Entry 8JPG (electron microscopy, 6.76 A resolution (low resolution: residue-level contacts below are approximate; hydrogen-bond / salt-bridge calls are withheld)); this record covers chains B and E of the 8 polymer chains in the assembly.

[Chain B (and E)]
Protein: Protein ERGIC-53
From: Homo sapiens
Notes: chain E of this document is another copy of the same molecule, construct and numbering; everything in this record applies to it too
Reference sequence: P49257 (LMAN1_HUMAN); numbering as in UniProt (aligned over 1-510)
Chain sequence (522 residues; row label = number of the first residue in the row):
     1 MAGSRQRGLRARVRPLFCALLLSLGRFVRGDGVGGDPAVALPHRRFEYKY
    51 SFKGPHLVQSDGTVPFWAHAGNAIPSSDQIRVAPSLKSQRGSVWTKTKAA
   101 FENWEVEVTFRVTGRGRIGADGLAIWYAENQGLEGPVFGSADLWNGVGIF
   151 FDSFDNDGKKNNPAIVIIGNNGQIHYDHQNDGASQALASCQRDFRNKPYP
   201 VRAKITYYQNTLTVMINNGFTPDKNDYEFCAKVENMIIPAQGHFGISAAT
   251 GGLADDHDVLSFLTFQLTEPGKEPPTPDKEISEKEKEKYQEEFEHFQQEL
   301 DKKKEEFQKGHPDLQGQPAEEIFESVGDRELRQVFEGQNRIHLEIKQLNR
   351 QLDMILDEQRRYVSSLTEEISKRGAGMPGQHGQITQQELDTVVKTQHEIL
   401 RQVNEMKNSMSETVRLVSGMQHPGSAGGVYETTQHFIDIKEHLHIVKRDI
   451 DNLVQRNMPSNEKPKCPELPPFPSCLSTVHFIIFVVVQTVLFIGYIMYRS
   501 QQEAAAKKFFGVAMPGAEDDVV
Unresolved in the structure: 1-41, 313-323, 511-522 (chain E: 1-41, 511-522)
Differences from the reference sequence: expression tag (511-522)
Disulfides: Cys190-Cys230
Metal / ion sites: Ca2+ site 1: Asp152, Asn156, Asn162, Asp181; Ca2+ site 2: Asp155, Asp157, Asn161, Asn162, Asp181
Curated features (UniProtKB/Swiss-Prot):
  - region: Arg499 to Phe510 (Mediates interaction with RAB3GAP1, RAB3GAP2 and UBXN6)
  - motif: Phe509, Phe510 (ER export motif)
  - binding site (a carbohydrate): Ser88, Asp121, Asn156, His178, Gly251 to Leu253
  - binding site (Ca(2+)): Asp152, Phe154, Asn156, Asp181
  - site: Gln501 (Required for ER export)
  - modified residue: Ser425 (Phosphoserine)
  - natural variant: Trp67 (W67S: In F5F8D1)

[Interface between chain B and chain E]
Inter-chain disulfides: Cys475(B)-Cys475(E)
Residue-residue contacts (89; chain B residue first):
  Val326(B) with Asp328(E)
  Gly327(B) with Asp328(E)
  Glu330(B) with Asp328(E); Leu331(E); Arg332(E)
  Leu331(B) with Leu331(E)
  Val334(B) with Leu331(E)
  Arg340(B) with Phe335(E); Gln338(E); His342(E)
  Ile341(B) with Gln338(E)
  Glu344(B) with His342(E)
  Ile355(B) with Leu356(E)
  Tyr362(B) with Gln359(E); Arg360(E); Val363(E)
  Leu366(B) with Val363(E); Thr367(E)
  Ile370(B) with Ile370(E)
  Arg373(B) with Ile370(E); Ser371(E)
  Ile384(B) with Ile384(E); Gln386(E)
  Glu388(B) with Gln386(E)
  Val392(B) with Leu389(E); Val393(E)
  Thr395(B) with His397(E)
  Gln396(B) with Gln396(E)
  Glu398(B) with Leu400(E)
  Ile399(B) with Gln396(E); Leu400(E)
  Gln402(B) with Leu400(E); Val403(E); Asn404(E)
  Val403(B) with Val403(E)
  Glu405(B) with Lys407(E)
  Met406(B) with Val403(E); Met406(E); Lys407(E)
  Ser409(B) with Met410(E)
  Met410(B) with Met410(E)
  Thr413(B) with Met410(E); Thr413(E); Val414(E)
  Leu416(B) with Val414(E); Val417(E); Ser418(E); Gln421(E)
  Val417(B) with Val417(E)
  Met420(B) with Val417(E); Met420(E)
  Thr432(B) with Val429(E); Thr432(E); Phe436(E)
  His435(B) with Thr433(E); Phe436(E)
  Phe436(B) with Phe436(E)
  Asp438(B) with Lys440(E)
  Ile439(B) with Phe436(E); Ile439(E)
  His442(B) with Lys440(E); Leu443(E)
  Leu443(B) with Leu443(E)
  Ile445(B) with Lys447(E)
  Val446(B) with Leu443(E); Val446(E)
  Asp449(B) with Lys447(E); Ile450(E)
  Ile450(B) with Ile450(E)
  Leu453(B) with Leu453(E); Val454(E)
  Arg456(B) with Val454(E)
  Cys475(B) with Cys475(E), disulfide
  Leu476(B) with Leu476(E); Thr478(E)
  Phe484(B) with Thr478(E); Ile482(E)
  Val485(B) with Phe481(E)
  Gln488(B) with Phe481(E); Val485(E)
  Phe492(B) with Phe492(E)
  Tyr495(B) with Ile493(E); Met497(E)
  Ile496(B) with Phe492(E)
  Arg499(B) with Ile496(E); Met497(E); Ser500(E)
  Glu503(B) with Ser500(E)
  Lys507(B) with Lys507(E)
Interface residues without a listed pair, chain B (64 interface residues in all): Gly337, Gln347, Leu348, Gln351, Glu369, Glu412, Pro467, Pro470, Pro473, Phe481
Interface residues without a listed pair, chain E (67 interface residues in all): Ile345, Asn349, Leu352, Gly374, Val392, Ile399, Asp451, Met458, Cys466, Leu469, Phe472, Thr489

[In short]
The interface between chain B and chain E involves 64 residues on one side and 67 on the other, with 1
disulfide bond. Asp152(B), Asn156(B), Asn162(B) and Asp181(B) form the Ca2+ site 1. From UniProt: 7
carbohydrate-binding residues and 4 Ca2+-binding residues on chain B.
Both chains are Protein ERGIC-53 (Homo sapiens). Entry 8JPG (Cryo-EM structure of full-length ERGIC-53 with
MCFD2) was determined by electron microscopy (same publication as 8JP4, 8JP5, 8JP6, 8JP7, 8JP8 and 8JP9).
